Entry 8DR6 (electron microscopy, 2.39 A resolution); this record covers chains B and G of the 11 polymer chains in the assembly.

Chain B:
Molecule: Replication factor C subunit 4
Source organism: Saccharomyces cerevisiae
UniProtKB: P40339 (RFC4_YEAST); residues 1-323 here = UniProt positions 1-323
Chain sequence (323 residues; numbered 1 to 323; the number before each row is that of its first residue):
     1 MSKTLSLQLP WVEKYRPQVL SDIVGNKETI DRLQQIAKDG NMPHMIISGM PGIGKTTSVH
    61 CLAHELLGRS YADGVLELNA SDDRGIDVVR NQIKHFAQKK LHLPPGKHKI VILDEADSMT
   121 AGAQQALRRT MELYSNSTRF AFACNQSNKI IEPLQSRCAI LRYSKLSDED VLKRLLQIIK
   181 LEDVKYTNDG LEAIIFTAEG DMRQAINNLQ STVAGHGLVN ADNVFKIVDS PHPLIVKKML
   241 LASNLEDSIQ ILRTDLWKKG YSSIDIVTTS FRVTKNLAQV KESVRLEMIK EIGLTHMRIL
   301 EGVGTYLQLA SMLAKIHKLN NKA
Not modelled in the structure: 1-3, 322-323
Metal / ion sites: Mg2+: Thr56, Asp114
Small-molecule neighbours:
  - ATP-gamma-S (AGS; phosphothiophosphoric acid-adenylate ester), molecule 1: Val12, Tyr15, Arg16, Pro17, Asp22, Ile23, Val24, Met50, Pro51, Gly52, Ile53, Gly54, Lys55, Thr56, Thr57, Asn145, Leu166, Arg174, Met202, Arg203, Ile206
  - ATP-gamma-S (AGS), molecule 2: Arg128, Glu132, Pro153, Arg157
UniProt features mapped onto this chain:
  - binding site (ATP): Val12, Val24, Gly49 to Thr57, Asn145, Arg203

Chain G:
Molecule: Proliferating cell nuclear antigen
Source organism: Saccharomyces cerevisiae
UniProtKB: P15873 (PCNA_YEAST); residue numbers follow UniProt; this construct covers 1-258
Chain sequence (277 residues; each row starts with the number of its first residue; numbers below 1 keep their minus sign (Met-18 is residue -18)):
   -18 MGSSHHHHHH SSGLVPRASM LEAKFEEASL FKRIIDGFKD CVQLVNFQCK EDGIIAQAVD
    42 DSRVLLVSLE IGVEAFQEYR CDHPVTLGMD LTSLSKILRC GNNTDTLTLI ADNTPDSIIL
   102 LFEDTKKDRI AEYSLKLMDI DADFLKIEEL QYDSTLSLPS SEFSKIVRDL SQLSDSINIM
   162 ITKETIKFVA DGDIGSGSVI IKPFVDMEHP ETSIKLEMDQ PVDLTFGAKY LLDIIKGSSL
   222 SDRVGIRLSS EAPALFQFDL KSGFLQFFLA PKFNDEE
Not modelled in the structure: -18 to -2, 256-258
Construct notes: expression tag (-18 to 0)
UniProt features mapped onto this chain:
  - DNA-binding region: Arg61 to Arg80
  - cross-link (Glycyl lysine isopeptide (Lys-Gly)): Lys127 (interchain with G-Cter in SUMO), Lys164 (interchain with G-Cter in SUMO)

Chain B / chain G interface:
Pairs across the interface (13):
  His95(B) - Met119(G)
  Gln98(B) - Leu25(G)
  Gln98(B) - Met119(G)
  Gln98(B) - Asp120(G)  hydrogen bond (backbone-backbone)
  Lys99(B) - Lys117(G)
  Lys99(B) - Leu118(G)
  Lys99(B) - Met119(G)
  Lys100(B) - Pro96(G)
  Lys100(B) - Asp97(G)
  Lys100(B) - Leu118(G)  hydrogen bond (backbone-backbone)
  Lys100(B) - Asp120(G)  salt bridge
  Leu101(B) - Asp97(G)
  His102(B) - Asp97(G)  hydrogen bond (backbone-side chain)
Other interface residues (no listed pair), chain G (8 interface residues in all): Ser74

Summary:
Chain B and chain G form an interface of 6 and 8 residues respectively, with 3 hydrogen bonds and 1 salt
bridge. Polar contacts include Lys100(B)-Asp120(G), His102(B)-Asp97(G) and Gln98(B)-Asp120(G). Chain B binds
ATP-gamma-S. From UniProt: 13 ATP-binding residues on chain B.
Here chain B is Replication factor C subunit 4 and chain G is Proliferating cell nuclear antigen, both from
Saccharomyces cerevisiae. Entry 8DR6 (Closed state of RFC:PCNA bound to a nicked dsDNA) was determined by
electron microscopy, deposited together with 8DQW, 8DQX, 8DQZ, 8DR0, 8DR1, 8DR3 and 3 further entries.
